4EXT - chains B and C of the 3 polymer chains in the assembly; structure by X-ray diffraction, 1.90 A resolution.

Chain B:
Protein: peptide from DNA polymerase zeta catalytic subunit
From: Homo sapiens
Reference sequence: O60673 (DPOLZ_HUMAN); residues 873-895 here correspond to UniProt positions 1873-1895 (UniProt number = residue number + 1000)
Chain sequence (23 residues; row label = number of the first residue in the row):
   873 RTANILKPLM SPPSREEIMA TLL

Chain C:
Protein: Mitotic spindle assembly checkpoint protein MAD2B
From: Homo sapiens
Notes: fragment: Regulartory subunit
Reference sequence: Q9UI95 (MD2L2_HUMAN); numbering as in UniProt (aligned over 7-209)
Chain sequence (204 residues; row label = number of the first residue in the row):
     6 TQDLNFGQVV ADVLCEFLEV AVHLILYVRE VYPVGIFQKR KKYNVPVQMS CHPELNQYIQ
    66 DTLHCVKPLL EKNDVEKVVV VILDKEHRPV EKFVFEITQP PLLSISSDSL LSHVEQLLRA
   126 FILKISVCDA VLDHNPPGCT FTVLVHTREA ATRNMEKIQV IKDFPWILAD EQDVHMHDPR
   186 LIPLKTMTSD ILKMQLYVEE RAHK
Disordered / not traced: 106-111
Sequence notes: expression tag (6)
Curated features (UniProtKB/Swiss-Prot):
  - natural variant: Val-85 (V85E: In FANCV)
  - mutagenesis: Tyr-63 (Y63A: Alters interaction with REV3L. Loss of interaction with REV3L; when associated with A-171), Arg-124 (R124A: Induces structural changes that increase affinity for REV3L and REV1. No effect on interaction with REV1; when associated with A-171), Trp-171 (W171A: Alters interaction with REV3L and REV1. Loss of interaction with REV3L; when associated with A-63. No effect on interaction with REV1; when associated with A-124), Leu-186 (L186A: Significantly prevents interaction with REV1; no effect on interaction with REV3L), Gln-200 (Q200A: Significantly prevents interaction with REV1; no effect on interaction with REV3L), Tyr-202 (Y202A: Significantly prevents interaction with REV1; no effect on interaction with REV3L)

Chain B / chain C interface:
Residue-residue contacts (48; chain B residue first):
  Thr-874(B) / Ala-174(C)
  Ala-875(B) / Ala-155(C)
  Ala-875(B) / Leu-173(C)
  Asn-876(B) / Val-150(C)
  Asn-876(B) / His-151(C)
  Asn-876(B) / Thr-152(C)  hydrogen bond (backbone-backbone)
  Ile-877(B) / Val-150(C)
  Ile-877(B) / His-151(C)
  Ile-877(B) / Leu-173(C)
  Ile-877(B) / Ala-174(C)  hydrogen bond (backbone-backbone)
  Leu-878(B) / Val-148(C)
  Leu-878(B) / Leu-149(C)
  Leu-878(B) / Val-150(C)  hydrogen bond (backbone-backbone)
  Leu-878(B) / Met-160(C)  hydrophobic
  Leu-878(B) / Ile-163(C)  hydrophobic
  Leu-878(B) / Trp-171(C)
  Leu-878(B) / Ile-172(C)
  Leu-878(B) / Leu-173(C)  hydrophobic
  Lys-879(B) / Thr-147(C)
  Lys-879(B) / Val-148(C)
  Lys-879(B) / Leu-149(C)
  Lys-879(B) / Trp-171(C)
  Lys-879(B) / Ile-172(C)  hydrogen bond (backbone-backbone)
  Lys-879(B) / Asp-178(C)
  Pro-880(B) / Tyr-63(C)
  Pro-880(B) / Val-148(C)
  Pro-880(B) / Phe-169(C)  hydrophobic
  Pro-880(B) / Pro-170(C)
  Pro-880(B) / Trp-171(C)
  Leu-881(B) / Pro-170(C)  hydrogen bond (backbone-backbone)
  Met-882(B) / Tyr-63(C)  hydrogen bond (backbone-side chain)
  Ser-883(B) / Tyr-63(C)
  Pro-884(B) / Tyr-63(C)
  Pro-884(B) / Phe-146(C)
  Pro-885(B) / Tyr-37(C)  hydrogen bond (backbone-side chain)
  Pro-885(B) / Leu-60(C)
  Ser-886(B) / Tyr-37(C)
  Arg-887(B) / Glu-35(C)
  Arg-887(B) / Val-36(C)  hydrogen bond (side chain-backbone)
  Arg-887(B) / Tyr-37(C)
  Arg-887(B) / Pro-38(C)
  Arg-887(B) / Pro-142(C)  hydrogen bond (side chain-backbone)
  Arg-887(B) / Gly-143(C)
  Arg-887(B) / Cys-144(C)
  Ile-890(B) / Tyr-37(C)  hydrophobic
  Ile-890(B) / Ile-41(C)  hydrophobic
  Ile-890(B) / His-57(C)
  Leu-895(B) / Pro-58(C)
Also at the interface, not in a pair above, chain C (37 interface residues in all): Glu-59, Thr-67, Glu-81, Thr-145, Glu-154, Asp-168, Asp-175, Val-179

In short:
16 residues of chain B face 37 of chain C across their interface; the contacts include 9 hydrogen bonds. Among
the polar pairs are Met-882(B)/Tyr-63(C), Pro-885(B)/Tyr-37(C) and Arg-887(B)/Val-36(C). UniProt lists 6
mutagenesis sites on chain C.
Chain B is peptide from DNA polymerase zeta catalytic subunit and chain C is Mitotic spindle assembly
checkpoint protein MAD2B, both from Homo sapiens; the structure, Structure of polymerase-interacting domain of
human Rev1 in complex with translesional synthesis polymerase zeta, was determined by X-ray diffraction.
